Entry 7Q0N (X-ray diffraction, 2.50 A resolution); this record covers chains A and C of the 4 polymer chains in the assembly.

Chain A:
Molecule: Arbitrium receptor
UniProt: A0A7G5CHT1 (A0A7G5CHT1_9CAUD); residues 1-386 here = UniProt positions 1-386
Amino-acid sequence (386 residues; each row starts with the number of its first residue):
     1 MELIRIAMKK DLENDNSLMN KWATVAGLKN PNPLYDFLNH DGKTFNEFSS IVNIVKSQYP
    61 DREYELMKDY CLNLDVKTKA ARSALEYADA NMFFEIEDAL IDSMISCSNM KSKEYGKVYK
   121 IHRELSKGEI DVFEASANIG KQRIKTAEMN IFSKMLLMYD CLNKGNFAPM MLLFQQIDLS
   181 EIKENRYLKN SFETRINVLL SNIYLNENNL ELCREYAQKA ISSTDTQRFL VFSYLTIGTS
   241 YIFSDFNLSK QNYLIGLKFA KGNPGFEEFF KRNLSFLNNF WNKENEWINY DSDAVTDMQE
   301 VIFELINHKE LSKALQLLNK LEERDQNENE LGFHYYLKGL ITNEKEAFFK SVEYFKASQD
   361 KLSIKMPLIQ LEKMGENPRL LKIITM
From the paper describing this entry:
  - binding site for the 45-nt DNA strand (chain C): Asn16, Asn20, Lys29, Asn30, Asn32, Tyr35, Asn39, His40, Lys43, Thr44, Asn46, Lys77, Thr78, Lys79, Arg82, Asn109, Arg143, Lys145

Chain C:
Molecule: 45-nt DNA strand
Sequence (45 nucleotides; row label = number of the first residue in the row):
     1 GGCCATCACT AGATGTTATA AAAACTTAAT ATTTAAGTGA TCAAC

How chain A and chain C interact:
Contacting residue pairs - 20 pairs, chain A then chain C:
  Leu12(A) - DT6(C)  phosphate contact
  Asn16(A) - DA5(C)  sugar contact
  Met19(A) - DT6(C)  phosphate contact
  Asn20(A) - DA5(C)  phosphate contact
  Asn32(A) - DC7(C)  base contact
  Asn32(A) - DA8(C)  hydrogen bond to the base
  Tyr35(A) - DA5(C)  sugar contact
  Tyr35(A) - DT6(C)  hydrogen bond to the phosphate
  Tyr35(A) - DC7(C)  phosphate contact
  Asn39(A) - DC7(C)  phosphate contact
  His40(A) - DA8(C)  salt bridge to the phosphate
  Asn46(A) - DG15(C)  sugar contact
  Lys77(A) - DT16(C)  phosphate contact
  Lys77(A) - DT17(C)  salt bridge to the phosphate
  Thr78(A) - DT16(C)  hydrogen bond to the phosphate
  Lys79(A) - DT16(C)  hydrogen bond to the phosphate
  Arg82(A) - DT16(C)  salt bridge to the phosphate
  Asn109(A) - DT16(C)  sugar contact
  Asn109(A) - DT17(C)  hydrogen bond to the phosphate
  Glu184(A) - DG15(C)  phosphate contact
Other interface residues (no listed pair), chain A (16 interface residues in all): Ser17

Summary:
16 residues of chain A face 7 of chain C across their interface, with 5 hydrogen bonds and 3 salt bridges.
Among the polar pairs are Asn32(A)-DA8(C), Tyr35(A)-DT6(C) and Thr78(A)-DT16(C). The paper reports a binding
site for the 45-nt DNA strand (chain C) at Asn16(A), Asn20(A) and Lys29(A) among others.
Here chain A is Arbitrium receptor and chain C is a 45-nt DNA strand. Entry 7Q0N (Arbitrium receptor from
Katmira phage) was determined by X-ray diffraction together with 6S7I and 6S7L from the same study.
